PDB entry 6RZW | electron microscopy, 18.80 A resolution (very low resolution: no residue pairs are listed; an interface is given only as per-side residue counts) | chains F and H of the 10 polymer chains in the assembly

[Chain F (and H)]
Protein: Putative mitochondrial dynamin protein
Organism: Chaetomium thermophilum var. thermophilum DSM 1495
Notes: chain H of this document is another copy of the same molecule, construct and numbering; everything in this record applies to it too
UniProtKB: G0SGC7 (G0SGC7_CHATD); numbering as in UniProt (aligned over 219-913)
Amino-acid sequence (695 residues; row label = number of the first residue in the row):
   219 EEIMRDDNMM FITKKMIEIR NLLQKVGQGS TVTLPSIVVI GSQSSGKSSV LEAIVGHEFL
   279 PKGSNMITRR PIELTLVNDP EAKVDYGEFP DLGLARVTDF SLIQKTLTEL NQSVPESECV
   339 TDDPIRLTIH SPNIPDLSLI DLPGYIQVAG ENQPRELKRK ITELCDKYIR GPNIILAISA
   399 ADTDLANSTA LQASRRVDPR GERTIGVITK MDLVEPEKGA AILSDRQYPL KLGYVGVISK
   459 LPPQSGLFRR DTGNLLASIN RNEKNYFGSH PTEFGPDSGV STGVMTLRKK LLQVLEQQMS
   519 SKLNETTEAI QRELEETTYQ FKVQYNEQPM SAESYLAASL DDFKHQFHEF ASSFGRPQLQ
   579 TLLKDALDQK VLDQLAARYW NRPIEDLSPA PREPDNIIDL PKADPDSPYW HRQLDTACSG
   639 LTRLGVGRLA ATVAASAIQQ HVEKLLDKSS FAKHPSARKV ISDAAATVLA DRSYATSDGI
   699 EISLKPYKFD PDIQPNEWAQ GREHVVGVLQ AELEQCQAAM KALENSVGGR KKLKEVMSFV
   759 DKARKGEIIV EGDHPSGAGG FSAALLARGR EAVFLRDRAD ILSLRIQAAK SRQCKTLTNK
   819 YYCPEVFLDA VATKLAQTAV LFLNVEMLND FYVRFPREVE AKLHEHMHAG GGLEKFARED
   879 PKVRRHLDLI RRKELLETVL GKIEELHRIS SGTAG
Not modelled in the structure: 219-223, 333-338, 365-374, 459-470, 911-913
Disulfide bonds: Cys-812/Cys-821
Swiss-Prot annotation at these positions:
  - region: Gly-259 to Ser-266 (G1 motif), Ile-285 to Arg-287 (G2 motif), Asp-359 to Gly-362 (G3 motif), Thr-427 to Asp-430 (G4 motif), Ile-456 to Leu-459 (G5 motif)
  - binding site (GTP): Ser-262, Gly-264, Lys-265, Ser-266, Ser-267, Gly-281, Lys-428, Asp-430, Ser-457
  - binding site (Mg(2+)): Ser-266, Thr-286, Asp-359
  - mutagenesis: Asp-559 (D559A: Impaired mitochondrial morphology), Lys-562 (K562A: Impaired mitochondrial morphology), Phe-840 (F840D: Abolished GTPase activity)
What the authors report for this chain:
  - mutagenesis - Y537A, D559A, K562A, R646A: unchanged binding to liposome
  - mutagenesis - Y537A, D559A, K562A, R646A: unchanged catalytic activity on liposome

[How chain F and chain H interact]
At this resolution (19 A) residue pairs are not listed: 10 residues of chain F and 12 of chain H lie at the interface.

[In short]
The interface between chain F and chain H involves 10 residues on one side and 12 on the other. From the
paper: Y537A, D559A and K562A of chain F, among others, leave binding to liposome unchanged; Y537A, D559A and
K562A of chain F, among others, leave catalytic activity on liposome unchanged.
Both chains are Putative mitochondrial dynamin protein (Chaetomium thermophilum var. thermophilum DSM 1495).
Entry 6RZW (Structure of s-Mgm1 decorating the inner surface of tubulated lipid membranes in the GTPgammaS
bound state) was determined by electron microscopy together with 6RZT, 6RZU, 6RZV and 6QL4 from the same
study.
